2VXT - chains I and L of the 3 polymer chains in the assembly; structure by X-ray diffraction, 1.49 A resolution.

# Chain I
Protein: Interleukin-18
Source organism: Homo sapiens
Reference sequence: Q14116 (IL18_HUMAN); residue numbers follow UniProt; this construct covers 37-193
Sequence (157 residues; each row starts with the number of its first residue):
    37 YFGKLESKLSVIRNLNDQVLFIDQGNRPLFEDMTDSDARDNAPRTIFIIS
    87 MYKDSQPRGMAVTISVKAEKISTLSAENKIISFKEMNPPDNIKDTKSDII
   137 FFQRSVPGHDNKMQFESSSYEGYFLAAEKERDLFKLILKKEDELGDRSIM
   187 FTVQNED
Not modelled in the structure: 193
Differences from the reference sequence: engineered mutation Ala74 (Cys in Q14116), Ala104 (Cys in Q14116), Ala112 (Cys in Q14116), Ala163 (Cys in Q14116)
Curated features (UniProtKB/Swiss-Prot):
  - site: Asp71, Ser72 (Cleavage)
  - mutagenesis: Tyr37 to Phe38 (Does not strongly affect cleavage by CASP4), Phe38 (F38D: Abolished ability to bind the IL18R1 receptor without affecting its processing by CASP4), Lys40 (K40A: Reduces binding to IL18R1 and the ability to induce IFNG production), Leu41 (L41A: Impairs binding to IL18R1 and the ability to induce IFNG production), Lys44 (K44A: Reduces binding to IL18R1 and the ability to induce IFNG production), Val47 to Ile48 (Decreased binding to CASP4), Arg49 (R49A: Reduces binding to IL18R1 and the ability to induce IFNG production), Asp53 (D53A: Reduces binding to IL18R1 and the ability to induce IFNG production), Met69 (M69A: Impairs binding to IL18R1 and the ability to induce IFNG production), Thr70 to Asn77 (Abolished ability to bind the IL18R1 receptor without affecting its processing by CASP4), Asp71 (D71A: Impairs binding to IL18R1 and the ability to induce IFNG production. Abolished cleavage by CASP3), Arg94 (R94A: Impairs binding to IL18R1 and the ability to induce IFNG production), 13 further mutagenesis entries in UniProt
What the authors report for this chain:
  - conformationally variable residues (helix shift, loop rearrangement, side-chain flip): Thr70 to Asn77, Ser91 to Gly95, Arg140 to Lys148, Glu152 to Gly158, Lys176 to Arg183
  - specificity-determining residues: Leu180 (proposed by the authors, not directly observed)

# Chain L
Protein: Murine IGG 125-2H
Source organism: Mus musculus
Sequence (214 residues; numbered 1 to 214; the number before each row is that of its first residue):
     1 DIQMTQSPSSLSASLGERVSLTCRASQDIGSKLYWLQQEPDGTFKRLIYA
    51 TSSLDSGVPKRFSGSRSGSDYSLTISSLESEDFVDYYCLQYASSPYTFGG
   101 GTKLAIKRADAAPTVSIFPPSSEQLTSGGASVVCFLNNFYPKDINVKWKI
   151 DGSERQNGVLNSWTDQDSKDSTYSMSSTLTLTKDEYERHNSYTCEATHKT
   201 STSPIVKSFNRNEC
Not modelled in the structure: 214
Disulfides: Cys23-Cys88, Cys134-Cys194

# Chain I / chain L interface
Contacting residue pairs - 21 pairs, chain I then chain L:
  Pro93(I) - Asp28(L)
  Arg140(I) - Lys32(L)
  Arg140(I) - Tyr91(L)
  Arg140(I) - Ala92(L)  hydrogen bond (side chain-backbone)
  Pro143(I) - Ser94(L)
  Pro143(I) - Tyr96(L)
  Glu152(I) - Lys32(L)  salt bridge
  Glu157(I) - Ser31(L)  hydrogen bond
  Phe160(I) - Lys32(L)
  Lys176(I) - Tyr49(L)
  Lys176(I) - Ser53(L)  hydrogen bond
  Glu177(I) - Tyr49(L)
  Glu177(I) - Tyr91(L)
  Asp178(I) - Tyr34(L)
  Asp178(I) - Arg46(L)  hydrogen bond (backbone-side chain)
  Asp178(I) - Tyr49(L)
  Glu179(I) - Tyr34(L)
  Glu179(I) - Arg46(L)
  Leu180(I) - Tyr34(L)  hydrogen bond (backbone-side chain)
  Leu180(I) - Tyr91(L)  hydrophobic
  Leu180(I) - Tyr96(L)  hydrophobic
Other interface residues (no listed pair), chain I (12 interface residues in all): Gly144
Other interface residues (no listed pair), chain L (14 interface residues in all): Gly30, Leu89, Ser93
Interface features reported in the paper:
  - specific contacts: Arg140(I)-Ala92(L), Glu152(I)-Lys32(L), Glu157(I)-Ser31(L), Lys176(I)-Ser53(L), Asp178(I)-Arg46(L)
  - epitope / paratope residues, chain I: Ser91(I), Pro93(I), Arg140(I), Glu152(I), Glu157(I), Lys176(I), Asp178(I)

# In short
12 residues of chain I and 14 residues of chain L are in contact, with 5 hydrogen bonds and 1 salt bridge.
Polar pairs include Glu152(I)-Lys32(L), Arg140(I)-Ala92(L) and Glu157(I)-Ser31(L). The paper describes
contacts between Arg140(I) and Ala92(L), Glu152(I) and Lys32(L) and Glu157(I) and Ser31(L) among others. The
paper reports epitope/paratope residues Ser91(I), Pro93(I) and Arg140(I) among others; the specificity
determinant Leu180(I).
Here chain I is Interleukin-18 (Homo sapiens) and chain L is Murine IGG 125-2H (Mus musculus). Entry 2VXT
(Crystal structure of human IL-18 complexed to murine reference antibody 125-2H Fab) was determined by X-ray
diffraction together with 2VXU from the same study.
